7OOT - chains A and C of the 4 polymer chains in the assembly; structure by X-ray diffraction, 2.25 A resolution.

# Chain A
Protein: Interferon regulatory factor 4
Organism: Homo sapiens
UniProtKB: Q15306 (IRF4_HUMAN); residue numbers follow UniProt; this construct covers 20-139
Amino-acid sequence (141 residues; each row starts with the number of its first residue; numbers below 1 keep their minus sign (Met-1 is residue -1)):
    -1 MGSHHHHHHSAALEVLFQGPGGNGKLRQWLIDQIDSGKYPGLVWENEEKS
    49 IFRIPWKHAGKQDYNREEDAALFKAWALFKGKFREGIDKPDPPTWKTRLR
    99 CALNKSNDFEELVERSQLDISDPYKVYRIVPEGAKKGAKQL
Not modelled in the structure: -1 to 21, 133-139
Differences from the reference sequence: initiating methionine (-1); expression tag (0-19)
Curated features (UniProtKB/Swiss-Prot):
  - DNA-binding region: Asn21 to Pro129 (IRF tryptophan pentad repeat)

# Chain C
Molecule: 20-nt DNA strand
Sequence (20 nucleotides; each row starts with the number of its first residue):
     1 TCAACTGAAACCGAGAAAGC

# How chain A and chain C interact
Pairs across the interface (17):
  Trp54(A) - DC12(C)  hydrogen bond to the phosphate
  Lys55(A) - DC11(C)  phosphate contact
  His56(A) - DA10(C)  phosphate contact
  His56(A) - DC11(C)  sugar contact
  Ala57(A) - DA10(C)  hydrogen bond to the phosphate
  Ala57(A) - DC11(C)  hydrogen bond to the phosphate
  Pro91(A) - DA10(C)  phosphate contact
  Pro91(A) - DC11(C)  phosphate contact
  Lys94(A) - DC11(C)  salt bridge to the phosphate
  Lys94(A) - DC12(C)  phosphate contact
  Arg98(A) - DC12(C)  salt bridge to the phosphate
  Arg98(A) - DG13(C)  salt bridge to the phosphate
  Cys99(A) - DA14(C)  hydrogen bond to the base
  Asn102(A) - DG13(C)  hydrogen bond to the phosphate
  Lys103(A) - DA14(C)  base contact
  Lys103(A) - DG15(C)  hydrogen bond to the base
  Lys123(A) - DC12(C)  salt bridge to the phosphate
Interface residues without a listed pair, chain A (12 interface residues in all): Gly58
Interface residues without a listed pair, chain C (7 interface residues in all): DA16

# In short
12 residues of chain A face 7 of chain C across their interface, with 6 hydrogen bonds and 4 salt bridges.
Polar contacts include Cys99(A)-DA14(C), Lys103(A)-DG15(C) and Trp54(A)-DC12(C). From UniProt: a DNA-binding
region on chain A.
Here chain A is Interferon regulatory factor 4 (Homo sapiens) and chain C is a 20-nt DNA strand. Entry 7OOT
(X-ray Structure of Interferon Regulatory Factor 4 DNA binding domain bound to an interferon-stimulated
response element) was determined by X-ray diffraction.
